6CCV - chains O and T of the 11 polymer chains in the assembly; structure by X-ray diffraction, 3.05 A resolution.

# Chain O
Molecule: 31-nt DNA strand
Sequence (31 nucleotides; numbered 1 to 31; the number before each row is that of its first residue):
     1 GCTTGACAAAAGTGTTAAATTGTGCTATACT

# Chain T
Molecule: DNA-directed RNA polymerase subunit alpha
Organism: Mycobacterium smegmatis (strain ATCC 700084 / mc(2)155)
Notes: EC 2.7.7.6
UniProt: A0QSL8 (RPOA_MYCS2); residue numbers follow UniProt; this construct covers 1-350
Amino-acid sequence (350 residues; row label = number of the first residue in the row):
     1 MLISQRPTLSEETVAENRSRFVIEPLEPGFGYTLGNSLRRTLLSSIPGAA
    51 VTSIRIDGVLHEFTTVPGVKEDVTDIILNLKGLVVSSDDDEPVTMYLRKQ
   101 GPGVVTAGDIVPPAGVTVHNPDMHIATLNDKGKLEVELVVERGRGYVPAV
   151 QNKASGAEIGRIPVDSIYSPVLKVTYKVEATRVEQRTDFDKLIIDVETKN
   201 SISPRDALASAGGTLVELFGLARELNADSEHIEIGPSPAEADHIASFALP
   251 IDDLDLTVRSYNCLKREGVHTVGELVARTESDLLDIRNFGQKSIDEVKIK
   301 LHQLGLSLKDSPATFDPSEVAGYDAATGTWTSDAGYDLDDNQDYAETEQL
Disordered / not traced: 1-250, 304-350

# Chain O / chain T interface
Contacting residue pairs (8; chain O residue first):
  DG12(O) with Arg259(T), base contact; Asn288(T), phosphate contact
  DT13(O) with Arg259(T), hydrogen bond to the sugar; Asn288(T), hydrogen bond to the phosphate
  DG14(O) with Val258(T), phosphate contact; Arg259(T), sugar contact; Asn262(T), hydrogen bond to the phosphate
  DT15(O) with Val258(T), phosphate contact

# Summary
Chain O and chain T each contribute 4 residues to their interface; the contacts include 3 hydrogen bonds.
Polar contacts include DT13(O)-Arg259(T), DT13(O)-Asn288(T) and DG14(O)-Asn262(T).
Chain O is a 31-nt DNA strand and chain T is DNA-directed RNA polymerase subunit alpha (Mycobacterium
smegmatis (strain ATCC 700084 / mc(2)155)); the structure, Crystal structure of a Mycobacterium smegmatis RNA
polymerase transcription initiation complex with inhibitor Rifampicin, was determined by X-ray diffraction,
deposited together with 6DCF and 6CCE.
